PDB entry 8DEZ | X-ray diffraction, 1.29 A resolution | chain A

[Chain A]
Molecule: Abp2D Receptor Binding Domain
Source organism: Acinetobacter baumannii
UniProtKB: A0A7U3Y091 (A0A7U3Y091_ACIBC); residues 1-167 here correspond to UniProt positions 24-190 (UniProt number = residue number + 23)
Sequence (173 residues; numbered 1 to 173; the number before each row is that of its first residue):
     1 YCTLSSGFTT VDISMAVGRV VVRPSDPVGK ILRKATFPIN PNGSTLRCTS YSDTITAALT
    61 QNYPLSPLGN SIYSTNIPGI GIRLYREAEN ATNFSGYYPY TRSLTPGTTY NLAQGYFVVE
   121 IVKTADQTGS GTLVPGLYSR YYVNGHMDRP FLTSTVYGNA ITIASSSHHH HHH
Cystine bridges: Cys2-Cys48
Construct notes: expression tag (168-173)
Ligand contacts: citrate anion (FLC): Ile55, Arg86, Tyr100, Arg102, Ser103, Leu104, Tyr110, Tyr141
From the paper describing this entry:
  - contacts within the chain: Lys34-Glu87 (salt bridge)
  - binding site for citrate anion: Arg86, Tyr100, Arg102, Tyr141
  - mutagenesis - R86A: unchanged binding to BSM
  - mutagenesis - R86E: abolished binding to BSM
  - mutagenesis - R86E: unchanged stability
  - mutagenesis - K34A: increased binding to fibrinogen
  - mutagenesis - R86E: decreased binding to each of the tested glycoproteins

[In short]
Chain A binds citrate anion. The paper reports a binding site for citrate anion at Arg86, Tyr100 and Arg102
among others; R86E abolishes binding to BSM; 3 substitutions were tested in all.
Chain A is Abp2D Receptor Binding Domain (Acinetobacter baumannii); the structure, Abp2D Receptor Binding
Domain ACICU, was determined by X-ray diffraction together with 8DF0 and 8DKA from the same study.
